PDB entry 1UP7 | X-ray diffraction, 2.40 A resolution | chains A and B of the 4 polymer chains in the assembly

[Chain A (and B)]
Molecule: 6-phospho-beta-glucosidase
Organism: Thermotoga maritima
Notes: EC 3.2.1.6; chain B of this document is another copy of the same molecule, construct and numbering; everything in this record applies to it too
Reference sequence: Q9X108 (Q9X108); numbering as in UniProt (aligned over 1-415)
Amino-acid sequence (417 residues; each row starts with the number of its first residue; numbers below 1 keep their minus sign (Arg-1 is residue -1)):
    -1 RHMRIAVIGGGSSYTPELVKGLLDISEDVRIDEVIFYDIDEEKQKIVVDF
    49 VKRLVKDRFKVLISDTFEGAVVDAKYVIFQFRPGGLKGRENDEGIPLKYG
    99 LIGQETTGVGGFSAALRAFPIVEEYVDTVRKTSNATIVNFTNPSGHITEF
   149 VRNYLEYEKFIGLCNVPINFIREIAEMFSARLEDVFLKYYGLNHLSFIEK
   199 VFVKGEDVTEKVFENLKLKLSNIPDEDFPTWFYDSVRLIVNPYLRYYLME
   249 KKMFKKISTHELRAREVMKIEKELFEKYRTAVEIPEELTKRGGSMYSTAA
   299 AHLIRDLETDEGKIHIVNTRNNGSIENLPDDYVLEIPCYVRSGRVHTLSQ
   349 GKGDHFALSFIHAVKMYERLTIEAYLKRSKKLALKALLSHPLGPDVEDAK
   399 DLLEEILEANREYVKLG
Unresolved in the structure: 218-220 (chain B: -1 to 0, 218-223)
Small-molecule neighbours:
  - 6-O-phosphono-alpha-D-glucopyranose (G6P): Tyr12, Arg80, Arg87, Glu103, Asn140, Cys162, Asn163, Val164, His192, Tyr241, Arg261, Val265, Arg289, Gly290, Gly291, Tyr294
  - NAD (nicotinamide-adenine-dinucleotide): Ile6, Gly7, Gly9, Ser10, Ser11, Tyr12, Tyr35, Asp36, Ile37, Asp38, Lys41, Gln78, Phe79, Arg80, Pro81, Leu84, Glu103, Ile119, Tyr123, Phe138, Thr139, Asn140, Glu269, Arg289, Gly291, Tyr294

[How chain A and chain B interact]
Pairs across the interface (61):
  Pro227(A) with Val394(B)
  Trp229(A) with Leu382(B), hydrophobic; Val394(B); Ala397(B), hydrophobic; Lys398(B)
  Asp232(A) with Lys379(B)
  Ser233(A) with Lys379(B), hydrogen bond (side chain-backbone); Leu380(B); Leu382(B); Lys383(B)
  Val234(A) with Lys383(B), hydrogen bond (backbone-side chain)
  Leu246(A) with Leu386(B); Asp393(B); Val394(B), hydrogen bond (backbone-backbone)
  Met247(A) with Asp393(B); Val394(B), hydrophobic
  Glu248(A) with Asp393(B), hydrogen bond (backbone-side chain)
  Lys249(A) with Asp393(B), hydrogen bond (backbone-side chain); Glu395(B); Asp396(B), salt bridge
  Asp352(A) with Lys383(B), salt bridge
  His353(A) with Met364(B); Arg367(B); Leu368(B); Glu371(B), salt bridge
  Phe354(A) with Leu368(B), hydrophobic; Lys383(B); Leu386(B), hydrophobic; Ser387(B)
  Leu356(A) with Met364(B), hydrophobic
  Ser357(A) with Ala361(B); Met364(B)
  His360(A) with His360(B), hydrogen bond
  Met364(A) with His353(B); Leu356(B), hydrophobic; Ser357(B)
  Leu368(A) with His353(B); Phe354(B)
  Glu371(A) with His353(B), salt bridge
  Lys379(A) with Asp232(B); Ser233(B), hydrogen bond (backbone-side chain)
  Leu382(A) with Trp229(B), hydrophobic; Ser233(B)
  Lys383(A) with Ser233(B); Val234(B); Asp352(B), salt bridge; Phe354(B)
  Leu386(A) with Leu246(B); Phe354(B), hydrophobic
  Asp393(A) with Leu246(B); Met247(B); Glu248(B); Lys249(B), hydrogen bond (side chain-backbone)
  Val394(A) with Pro227(B); Trp229(B); Phe230(B), hydrophobic; Leu246(B), hydrogen bond (backbone-backbone)
  Glu395(A) with Lys249(B)
  Asp396(A) with Lys249(B), salt bridge
  Ala397(A) with Trp229(B), hydrophobic
  Lys398(A) with Trp229(B)
Other interface residues (no listed pair), chain A (37 interface residues in all): Tyr97, Phe226, Phe230, Lys250, Tyr330, Ala361, Arg367, Leu380, Ser387
Other interface residues (no listed pair), chain B (38 interface residues in all): Tyr97, Phe226, Tyr245, Lys250, Tyr330

[Overview]
37 residues of chain A and 38 residues of chain B are in contact; the contacts include 9 hydrogen bonds and 6
salt bridges. Polar pairs include Lys249(A)-Asp396(B), Asp352(A)-Lys383(B) and His353(A)-Glu371(B). Bound to
chain A: NAD and 6-O-phosphono-alpha-D-glucopyranose.
Chain A and chain B are both 6-phospho-beta-glucosidase (Thermotoga maritima); the structure, Structure of the
6-phospho-beta glucosidase from Thermotoga maritima at 2.4 Angstrom resolution in the tetragonal form ..., was
determined by X-ray diffraction, deposited together with 1UP4.
